PDB entry 8GZG | electron microscopy, 3.13 A resolution | chains C and Z of the 10 polymer chains in the assembly

== Chain C ==
Protein: DNA-directed RNA polymerase subunit beta
Organism: Synechocystis sp. PCC 6803
Notes: EC 2.7.7.6
UniProtKB: P77965 (RPOB_SYNY3); residue numbers follow UniProt; this construct covers 1-1102
Chain sequence (1104 residues; each row starts with the number of its first residue; numbers below 1 keep their minus sign (Met-1 is residue -1)):
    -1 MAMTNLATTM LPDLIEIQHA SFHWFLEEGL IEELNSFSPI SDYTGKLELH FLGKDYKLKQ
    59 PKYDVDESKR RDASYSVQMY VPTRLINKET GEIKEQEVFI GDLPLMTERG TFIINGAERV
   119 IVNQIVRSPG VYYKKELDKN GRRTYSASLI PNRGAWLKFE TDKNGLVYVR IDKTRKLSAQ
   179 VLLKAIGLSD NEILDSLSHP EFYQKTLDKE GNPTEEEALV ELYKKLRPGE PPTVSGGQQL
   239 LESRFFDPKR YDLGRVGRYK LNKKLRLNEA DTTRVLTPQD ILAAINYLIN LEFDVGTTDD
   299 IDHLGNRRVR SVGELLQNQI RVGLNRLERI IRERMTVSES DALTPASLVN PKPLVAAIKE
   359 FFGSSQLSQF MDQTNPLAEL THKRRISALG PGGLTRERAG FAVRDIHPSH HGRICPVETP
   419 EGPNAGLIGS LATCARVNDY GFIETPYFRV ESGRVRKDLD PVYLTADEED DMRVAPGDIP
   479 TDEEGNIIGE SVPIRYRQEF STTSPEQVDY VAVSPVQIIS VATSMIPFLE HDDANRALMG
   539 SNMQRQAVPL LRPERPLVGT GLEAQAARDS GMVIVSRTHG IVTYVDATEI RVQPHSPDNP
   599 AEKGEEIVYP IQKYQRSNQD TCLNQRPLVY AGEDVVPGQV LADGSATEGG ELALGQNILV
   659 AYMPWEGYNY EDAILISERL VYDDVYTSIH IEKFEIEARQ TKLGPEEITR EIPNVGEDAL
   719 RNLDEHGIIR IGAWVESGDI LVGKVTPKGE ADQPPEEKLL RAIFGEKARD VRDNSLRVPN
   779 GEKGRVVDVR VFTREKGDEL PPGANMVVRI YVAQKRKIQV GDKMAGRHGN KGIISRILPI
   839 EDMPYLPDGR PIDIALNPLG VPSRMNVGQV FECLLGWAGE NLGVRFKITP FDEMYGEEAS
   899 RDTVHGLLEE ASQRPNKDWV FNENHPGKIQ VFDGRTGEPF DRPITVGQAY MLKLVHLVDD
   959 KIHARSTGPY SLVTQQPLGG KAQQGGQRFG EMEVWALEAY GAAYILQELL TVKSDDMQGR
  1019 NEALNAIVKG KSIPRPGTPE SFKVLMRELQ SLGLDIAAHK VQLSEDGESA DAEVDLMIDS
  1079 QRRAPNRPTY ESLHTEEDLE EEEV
Disordered / not traced: -1 to 10, 170, 196, 227-228, 595-601, 891, 1072-1102
Sequence notes: initiating methionine (-1); expression tag (0)

== Chain Z ==
Protein: DNA-directed RNA polymerase subunit beta'
Organism: Synechocystis sp. PCC 6803
Notes: EC 2.7.7.6
UniProtKB: P73334 (RPOC2_SYNY3); residue numbers follow UniProt; this construct covers 1-1317
Chain sequence (1323 residues; numbered -5 to 1317; the number before each row is that of its first residue; numbers below 1 keep their minus sign (Gly-5 is residue -5)):
    -5 GSGSGSMTFY NYTIDKGRLK KLIALAYRRY GSARCSQLAD ELKELGFRFA TKAGVSISVD
    55 DLTIPPEKKQ MLEAAEKEIR TTEERYARGE ITEVERFQKV IDTWNGTSEE LKDQVVVNFR
   115 KTDPLNSVYM MAFSGARGNM SQVRQLVGMR GLMADPQGEI IDLPIKTNFR EGLTVTEYVI
   175 SSYGARKGLV DTALRTADSG YLTRRLVDVS QDVIVREQDC GTERSLRVTA MTDGDQVKIS
   235 LADRLFGRLL AKDVVGPDGE IIAKRNDEID EALANRIAAV TDEVYVRSPL TCEAARSVCQ
   295 NCYGWSLAHG HKVDLGEAVG IIAAQSIGEP GTQLTMRTFH TGGVFTGEVA RQEKAPEDGT
   355 VKWGKGLSTR KVRTRHGEDA EQVEIAGDLI WKGEGKKAAT QTYSLTPGSL LFVQDGQTVT
   415 AGQLMTEISL SKTQRSTERA TKDVAGDLAG EVLFDRLVPE EKTDRQGNTT RIAQRGGLVW
   475 ILSGEVYNLP PGAEPVVKND EQVEVGSIMA ETKLVTNDGG VVRLVSNREI EIITASVLLD
   535 QAQVKLESSG GREQYVIYTA DKQRFLLKAA PGTKVQNHSI VAELIDDRYR TTTGGMIRYA
   595 GVEVAKGGRK QGYEVTKGGT LLWIPEETHE INKDISLLIV EDGQYVEAGT EVVKDIFCQS
   655 SGIVEVVQKN DILREIIIKP GDFYQDVDPG SVKIESGQLL QPGQDVFPGV TVSTLSQAEW
   715 IESPEGNGLL LRPVEEYKVF DEPAAPSQGS QNEEGGRQIE LRSVQRLFYK DGDRVKSVEG
   775 APLLSTQLVL EIYGSGNEGI SHLSADIELQ DDEEEDCQRL QLVILESLVL RRDQESDPLG
   835 GASKTRLLVQ DGDQIPPGAV VARTEIQCKE AGTVRGIKEG QESIRRVLLE RAADRLVVDL
   895 PSAPEVKPGQ LLVAGQELVP GVKLEESGKV LEINGKGDNY QLVLRRARPY RVSPGAVLHI
   955 EDGDLVQRGD NLVLLVFERA KTGDIVQGLP RIEELLEARK PKEACVLARA PGVCQVEYLE
  1015 DESVDIKVVE DDGTVSEYPL LPGQNAMVTD GQRIDVGHAL TDGYNNPHEI LDVFFSYYVD
  1075 KDGCYQAALR GLQAAQKFLV NEVQTVYQSQ GVDISDKHIE VIVRQMTAKV RIDDGGDTTM
  1135 LPGELVELRQ VEQVNEAMGI TGSAPARYTP VLLGITKASL NTDSFISAAS FQETTRVLTE
  1195 AAIEGKSDWL RGLKENVIIG RLIPAGTGFS SHEEVLGLIE TQDDIQGYMI EPIELPTTKK
  1255 KASATKVKTK KVEADDDLLD DTRARAYAGT QLSQDDEEFE ETYDTDEDDF DMDDDDDFGD
  1315 DED
Disordered / not traced: -5 to 0, 330-342, 392-394, 425-430, 721, 788-795, 828, 928-933, 974-979, 1012-1015, 1159, 1225-1317
Sequence notes: expression tag (-5 to 0)
Ion coordination: Zn2+: Cys214, Cys286, Cys296
Swiss-Prot annotation at these positions:
  - binding site (Zn(2+)): Cys214, Cys286, Cys293, Cys296
From the paper describing this entry:
  - mutagenesis - R331A, H334A: decreased catalytic activity

== How chain C and chain Z interact ==
Pairs across the interface (136; chain C residue first):
  Gly43(C) - Arg546(Z)
  Lys86(C) - Arg546(Z)
  Gly139(C) - Gln460(Z)
  Arg140(C) - Gln460(Z)
  Arg140(C) - Gly461(Z)
  Arg140(C) - Asn462(Z)
  Arg264(C) - Pro485(Z)
  Asp292(C) - Thr463(Z)
  Phe399(C) - Pro150(Z)
  Phe399(C) - Lys181(Z)
  Phe399(C) - Val184(Z)  hydrophobic
  Phe399(C) - Asp185(Z)
  Arg402(C) - Arg180(Z)  hydrogen bond (backbone-side chain)
  Arg402(C) - Val184(Z)
  Arg402(C) - Leu188(Z)
  Asp403(C) - Pro150(Z)
  Asp403(C) - Val184(Z)
  Ile404(C) - Pro150(Z)
  Ile404(C) - Ser176(Z)
  Ile404(C) - Tyr177(Z)  hydrophobic
  Ile404(C) - Arg180(Z)
  Pro406(C) - Tyr177(Z)
  His409(C) - Val173(Z)
  Pro414(C) - Arg180(Z)  hydrogen bond (backbone-side chain)
  Thr417(C) - Arg180(Z)
  Gly420(C) - Ala187(Z)
  Ala423(C) - Val184(Z)
  Gly424(C) - Arg180(Z)
  Arg471(C) - Arg962(Z)
  Pro474(C) - Thr170(Z)
  Asp476(C) - Thr168(Z)
  Asp476(C) - Val169(Z)
  Tyr494(C) - Arg962(Z)
  Arg495(C) - Gly963(Z)  hydrogen bond (side chain-backbone)
  Phe498(C) - Leu157(Z)  hydrophobic
  Phe498(C) - Thr170(Z)
  Phe498(C) - Val173(Z)  hydrophobic
  Gln505(C) - Arg962(Z)
  Ile516(C) - Val173(Z)  hydrophobic
  Leu527(C) - Tyr172(Z)
  Glu528(C) - Gly166(Z)
  Glu528(C) - Leu167(Z)  hydrogen bond (backbone-backbone)
  His529(C) - Phe163(Z)  hydrogen bond (side chain-backbone)
  His529(C) - Arg164(Z)  hydrogen bond (side chain-backbone)
  His529(C) - Glu165(Z)
  His529(C) - Gly166(Z)
  Asp530(C) - Phe163(Z)
  Asp531(C) - Phe163(Z)
  Ala532(C) - Ala179(Z)  hydrophobic
  Ala535(C) - Tyr172(Z)
  Leu536(C) - Leu183(Z)  hydrophobic
  Tyr660(C) - Val49(Z)
  Tyr660(C) - Ser50(Z)  hydrogen bond (backbone-side chain)
  Met661(C) - Val49(Z)
  Pro662(C) - Thr45(Z)  hydrogen bond (backbone-side chain)
  Pro662(C) - Val49(Z)
  Trp663(C) - Thr45(Z)  hydrogen bond (backbone-side chain)
  Glu664(C) - Phe41(Z)
  Glu664(C) - Arg42(Z)
  Glu664(C) - Thr45(Z)
  Gly665(C) - Phe41(Z)
  Tyr668(C) - Arg131(Z)
  Pro856(C) - Val49(Z)
  Pro856(C) - Ile51(Z)
  Pro856(C) - Met125(Z)
  Leu857(C) - Arg131(Z)
  Val859(C) - Ile51(Z)  hydrophobic
  Pro860(C) - Met125(Z)  hydrophobic
  Pro860(C) - Gln136(Z)
  Pro860(C) - Leu140(Z)
  Ser861(C) - Arg131(Z)
  Ser861(C) - Gln136(Z)
  Arg862(C) - Arg131(Z)
  Met863(C) - Gln136(Z)
  Met863(C) - Gln139(Z)
  Met863(C) - Leu140(Z)  hydrophobic
  Met863(C) - Phe163(Z)  hydrophobic
  Val865(C) - Leu140(Z)  hydrophobic
  Val865(C) - Phe163(Z)
  Phe869(C) - Val53(Z)  hydrophobic
  Phe889(C) - Thr168(Z)
  Phe889(C) - Val169(Z)  hydrophobic
  Phe889(C) - Tyr172(Z)  hydrophobic
  Glu895(C) - Ile58(Z)
  Glu895(C) - Arg164(Z)  salt bridge
  Glu895(C) - Glu165(Z)
  Arg899(C) - Asp54(Z)  salt bridge
  Arg899(C) - Arg164(Z)
  His903(C) - Asp54(Z)  salt bridge
  Pro924(C) - Asp54(Z)
  Gly925(C) - Ser52(Z)
  Lys926(C) - Ser50(Z)  hydrogen bond (side chain-backbone)
  Lys926(C) - Asp55(Z)  salt bridge
  Phe938(C) - Thr45(Z)
  Asp939(C) - Lys46(Z)  salt bridge
  Asp939(C) - Ala47(Z)
  Arg940(C) - Ala47(Z)  hydrogen bond (backbone-backbone)
  Arg940(C) - Gly48(Z)
  Arg940(C) - Leu119(Z)
  Arg940(C) - Ser121(Z)  hydrogen bond
  Arg940(C) - Met124(Z)  hydrogen bond
  Pro941(C) - Gly48(Z)
  Ile942(C) - Gly48(Z)
  Ile942(C) - Ser50(Z)
  Thr943(C) - Ser50(Z)  hydrogen bond (backbone-side chain)
  Thr943(C) - Ile51(Z)  hydrogen bond (side chain-backbone)
  Thr943(C) - Ser52(Z)
  Glu989(C) - Arg198(Z)  salt bridge
  Trp993(C) - Val201(Z)
  Trp993(C) - Ile315(Z)
  Trp993(C) - Gln319(Z)  hydrogen bond (backbone-side chain)
  Ala994(C) - Gln319(Z)
  Glu996(C) - Leu1207(Z)
  Glu996(C) - Val1211(Z)
  Ala997(C) - Ile316(Z)  hydrophobic
  Ala997(C) - Gln319(Z)
  Gly999(C) - Gly1220(Z)
  Gly999(C) - Thr1221(Z)  hydrogen bond (backbone-side chain)
  Ala1001(C) - Leu1216(Z)
  Ala1001(C) - Ile1217(Z)  hydrophobic
  Ala1001(C) - Thr1221(Z)
  Ala1001(C) - Gly1222(Z)
  Tyr1002(C) - Thr1221(Z)
  Leu1004(C) - Ile1217(Z)  hydrophobic
  Gln1005(C) - Gly1214(Z)
  Gln1005(C) - Arg1215(Z)
  Gln1005(C) - Leu1216(Z)
  Leu1008(C) - Val1211(Z)  hydrophobic
  Thr1009(C) - Gly1214(Z)
  Arg1033(C) - Gly1214(Z)
  Pro1037(C) - Ile1213(Z)
  Phe1040(C) - Ile1212(Z)
  Phe1040(C) - Ile1213(Z)  hydrophobic
  Leu1047(C) - Leu1192(Z)  hydrophobic
  Leu1052(C) - Ala1196(Z)  hydrophobic
  Val1059(C) - Trp1203(Z)  hydrophobic
Interface residues without a listed pair, chain C (103 interface residues in all): Glu87, Arg141, Glu290, His405, Cys413, Val415, Glu419, Gly475, Pro491, Ser499, Thr500, Pro513, Asn533, Glu669, Asp670, Asn855, Gly858, Val868, Leu872, Arg933, Val992, Thr1036, Ile1054
Interface residues without a listed pair, chain Z (83 interface residues in all): Ala44, Leu56, Asn120, Ala130, Arg144, Asp156, Ile174, Ala312, His953, Phe1179, Lys1208, Ala1219

== In short ==
Chain C and chain Z form an interface of 103 and 83 residues respectively, with 17 hydrogen bonds and 6 salt
bridges. Polar pairs include Glu895(C)-Arg164(Z), Arg899(C)-Asp54(Z) and His903(C)-Asp54(Z). UniProt lists 4
Zn2+-binding residues on chain Z. The paper reports that R331A and H334A of chain Z reduce catalytic activity.
Here chain C is DNA-directed RNA polymerase subunit beta and chain Z is DNA-directed RNA polymerase subunit
beta', both from Synechocystis sp. PCC 6803. Entry 8GZG (Cryo-EM structure of Synechocystis sp. PCC 6803
RPitc) was determined by electron microscopy (same publication as 8GZH and 8H02).
